Entry 6V8P (electron microscopy, 4.10 A resolution (low resolution: residue-level contacts below are approximate; hydrogen-bond / salt-bridge calls are withheld)); this record covers chains A and E of the 5 polymer chains in the assembly.

Chain A:
Molecule: DNA polymerase zeta catalytic subunit
From: Saccharomyces cerevisiae (strain ATCC 204508 / S288c)
Notes: EC 2.7.7.7
UniProt: P14284 (DPOZ_YEAST); residues 1-1504 here = UniProt positions 1-1504
Sequence (1538 residues; numbered -33 to 1504; the number before each row is that of its first residue; numbers below 1 keep their minus sign (Met-33 is residue -33)):
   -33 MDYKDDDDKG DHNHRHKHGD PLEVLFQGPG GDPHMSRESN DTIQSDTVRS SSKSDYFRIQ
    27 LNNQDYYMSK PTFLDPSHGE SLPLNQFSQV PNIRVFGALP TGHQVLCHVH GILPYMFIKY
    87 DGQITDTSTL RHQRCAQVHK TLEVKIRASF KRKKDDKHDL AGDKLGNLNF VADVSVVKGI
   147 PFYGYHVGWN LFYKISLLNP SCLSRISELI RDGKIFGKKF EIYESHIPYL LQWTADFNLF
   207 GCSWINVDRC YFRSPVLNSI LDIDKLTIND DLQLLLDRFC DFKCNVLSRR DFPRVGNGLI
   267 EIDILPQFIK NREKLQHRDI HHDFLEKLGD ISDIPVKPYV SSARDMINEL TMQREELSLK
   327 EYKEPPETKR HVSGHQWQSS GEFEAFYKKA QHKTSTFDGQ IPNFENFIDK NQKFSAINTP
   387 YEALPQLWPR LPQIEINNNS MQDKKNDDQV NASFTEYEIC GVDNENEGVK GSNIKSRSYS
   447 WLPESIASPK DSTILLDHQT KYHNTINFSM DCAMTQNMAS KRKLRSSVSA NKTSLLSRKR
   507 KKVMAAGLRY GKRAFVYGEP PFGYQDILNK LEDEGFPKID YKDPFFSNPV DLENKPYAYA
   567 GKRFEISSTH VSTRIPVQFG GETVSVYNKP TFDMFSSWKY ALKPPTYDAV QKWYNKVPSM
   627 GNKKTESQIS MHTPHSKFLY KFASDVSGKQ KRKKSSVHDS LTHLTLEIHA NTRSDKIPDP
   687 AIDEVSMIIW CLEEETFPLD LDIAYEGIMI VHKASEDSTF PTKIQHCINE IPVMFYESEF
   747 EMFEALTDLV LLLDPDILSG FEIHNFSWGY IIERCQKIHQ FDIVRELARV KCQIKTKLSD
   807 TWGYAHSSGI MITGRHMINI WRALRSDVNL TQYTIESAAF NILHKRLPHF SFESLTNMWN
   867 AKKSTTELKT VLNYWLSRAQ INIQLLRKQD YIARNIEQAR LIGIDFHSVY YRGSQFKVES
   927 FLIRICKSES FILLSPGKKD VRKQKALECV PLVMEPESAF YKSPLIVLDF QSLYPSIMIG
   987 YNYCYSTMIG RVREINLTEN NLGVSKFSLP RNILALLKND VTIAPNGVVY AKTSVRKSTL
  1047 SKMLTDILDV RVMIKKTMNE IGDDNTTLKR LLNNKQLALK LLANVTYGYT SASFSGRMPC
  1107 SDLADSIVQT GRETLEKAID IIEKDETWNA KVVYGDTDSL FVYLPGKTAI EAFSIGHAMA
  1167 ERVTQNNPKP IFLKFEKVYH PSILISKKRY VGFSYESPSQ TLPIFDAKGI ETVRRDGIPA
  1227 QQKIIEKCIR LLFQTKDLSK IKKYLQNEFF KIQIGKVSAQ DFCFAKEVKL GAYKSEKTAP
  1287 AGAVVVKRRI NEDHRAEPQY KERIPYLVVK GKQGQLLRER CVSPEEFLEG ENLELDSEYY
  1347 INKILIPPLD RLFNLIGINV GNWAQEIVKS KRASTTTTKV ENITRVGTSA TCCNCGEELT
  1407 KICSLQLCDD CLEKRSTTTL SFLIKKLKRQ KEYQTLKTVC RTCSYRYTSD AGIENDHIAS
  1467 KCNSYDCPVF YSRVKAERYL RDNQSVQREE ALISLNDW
Not modelled in the structure: -33 to 20, 45, 92, 118-129, 295-301, 339-340, 363-364, 399-512, 625-661, 721-722, 799-814, 1277-1305, 1320-1325, 1375-1423, 1489-1504
Differences from the reference sequence: initiating methionine (-33); expression tag (-32 to 0)
UniProt features mapped onto this chain:
  - zinc finger: Cys1398 to Cys1417 (CysA-type)
  - motif: Cys1446 to Cys1473 (CysB motif)
  - binding site (Zn(2+)): Cys1398, Cys1401, Cys1414, Cys1417
  - binding site ([4Fe-4S] cluster): Cys1446, Cys1449, Cys1468, Cys1473
Metal / ion sites: 4Fe-4S cluster Fe: Cys1446, Cys1449, Cys1468, Cys1473
Small-molecule neighbours: 4Fe-4S cluster (SF4): Arg852, Pro854, Cys1446, Cys1449, Cys1468, Cys1473, Val1475, Phe1476, Arg1479
From the paper describing this entry:
  - conformationally variable residues (order/disorder transition): Lys1272, Lys1280, Lys1283, Arg1309, Arg1357

Chain E:
Molecule: DNA polymerase zeta processivity subunit
From: Saccharomyces cerevisiae (strain ATCC 204508 / S288c)
UniProt: P38927 (REV7_YEAST); residues 1-245 here = UniProt positions 1-245
Sequence (245 residues; each row starts with the number of its first residue):
     1 MNRWVEKWLR VYLKCYINLI LFYRNVYPPQ SFDYTTYQSF NLPQFVPINR HPALIDYIEE
    61 LILDVLSKLT HVYRFSICII NKKNDLCIEK YVLDFSELQH VDKDDQIITE TEVFDEFRSS
   121 LNSLIMHLEK LPKVNDDTIT FEAVINAIEL ELGHKLDRNR RVDSLEEKAE IERDSNWVKC
   181 QEDENLPDNN GFQPPKIKLT SLVGSDVGPL IIHQFSEKLI SGDDKILNGV YSQYEEGESI
   241 FGSLF
Not modelled in the structure: 1, 102-107, 182-196, 220-245

Chain A / chain E interface:
Pairs across the interface (49):
  Pro555(A) - Val162(E)
  Val556(A) - Ser164(E)
  Ser578(A) - Asn159(E)
  Ser578(A) - Arg160(E)
  Pro596(A) - His154(E)
  Phe598(A) - Glu149(E)
  Met600(A) - Ile148(E)
  Phe601(A) - Ala147(E)
  Phe601(A) - Ile148(E)
  Ser602(A) - Asn146(E)
  Ser602(A) - Ala147(E)
  Ser603(A) - Ile145(E)
  Ser603(A) - Asn146(E)
  Ser603(A) - Lys179(E)
  Ser603(A) - Cys180(E)
  Ser603(A) - Gln181(E)
  Trp604(A) - Val144(E)
  Trp604(A) - Ile145(E)
  Trp604(A) - Glu151(E)
  Trp604(A) - Leu152(E)
  Trp604(A) - Trp177(E)
  Trp604(A) - Val178(E)
  Trp604(A) - Lys179(E)
  Trp604(A) - Cys180(E)
  Lys605(A) - Ala143(E)
  Lys605(A) - Asn176(E)
  Lys605(A) - Trp177(E)
  Lys605(A) - Val178(E)
  Lys605(A) - Cys180(E)
  Tyr606(A) - Tyr57(E)
  Tyr606(A) - Ala143(E)
  Tyr606(A) - Trp177(E)
  Ala607(A) - Asn176(E)
  Leu608(A) - Tyr57(E)
  Pro610(A) - Tyr27(E)
  Pro610(A) - Tyr57(E)
  Pro610(A) - Phe141(E)
  Pro611(A) - Tyr27(E)
  Tyr613(A) - Asn25(E)
  Tyr613(A) - Val26(E)
  Tyr613(A) - Tyr27(E)
  Tyr613(A) - Pro28(E)
  Tyr613(A) - Asp136(E)
  Val616(A) - Tyr27(E)
  Val616(A) - Pro28(E)
  Val616(A) - His51(E)
  Trp619(A) - Arg50(E)
  Trp619(A) - His51(E)
  Tyr620(A) - Gln30(E)
Also at the interface, not in a pair above, chain A (27 interface residues in all): His576, Val577, Val592, Asp599, Lys609, Thr612, Gln617
Also at the interface, not in a pair above, chain E (39 interface residues in all): Ser31, Ala53, Leu61, Tyr73, Leu150, Leu156, Asp157, Lys168, Glu172

Summary:
The interface between chain A and chain E involves 27 residues on one side and 39 on the other. Bound to chain
A: 4Fe-4S cluster. From UniProt: 4 Zn2+-binding residues and 4 [4Fe-4S] cluster-binding residues on chain A.
From the paper: conformational variability at Lys1272(A), Lys1280(A) and Lys1283(A) among others.
Chain A is DNA polymerase zeta catalytic subunit and chain E is DNA polymerase zeta processivity subunit, both
from Saccharomyces cerevisiae (strain ATCC 204508 / S288c); the structure, Structure of DNA Polymerase Zeta
(Apo), was determined by electron microscopy, deposited together with 6V93.
